PDB entry 1TY4 | X-ray diffraction, 2.20 A resolution | chains A and C of the 4 polymer chains in the assembly

[Chain A]
Protein: Apoptosis regulator ced-9
From: Caenorhabditis elegans
Notes: fragment: bh1, bh2
UniProtKB: P41958 (CED9_CAEEL); residue numbers follow UniProt; this construct covers 68-237
Sequence (170 residues; numbered 68 to 237; the number before each row is that of its first residue):
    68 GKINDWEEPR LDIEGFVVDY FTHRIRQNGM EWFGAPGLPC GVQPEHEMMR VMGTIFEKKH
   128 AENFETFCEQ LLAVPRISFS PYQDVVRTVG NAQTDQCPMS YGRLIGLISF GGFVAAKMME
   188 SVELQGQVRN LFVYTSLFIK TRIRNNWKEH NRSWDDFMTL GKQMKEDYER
Unresolved in the structure: 68-73
Differences from the reference sequence: modified residue (97, 115-116, 119, 166, 185-186, 225, 231); conflict Pro-148 (Leu in P41958)
Modified residues: Mse-97, Mse-115, Mse-116, Mse-119, Mse-166, Mse-185, Mse-186, Mse-225, Mse-231 (selenomethionine; parent Met)
UniProt features mapped onto this chain:
  - motif: Ile-80 to Trp-99 (BH4), Gln-160 to Gly-179 (BH1), Asn-213 to Lys-229 (BH2)
  - mutagenesis: Tyr-149 (Y149N: In n1653; no effect on the interaction with ced-4. Normal elimination of presynaptic components in RME neurons in adults ...), Asn-158 to Gln-160 (Significantly reduced interaction with drp-1 in vitro), Gly-169 (G169E: In n1950; gain of function mutant. No effect on the interaction with ced-4. Impaired elimination of presynaptic components in RME neurons in adults ...), Arg-211 to Asn-212 (Significantly reduced interaction with drp-1 in vitro)
Reported in the primary citation:
  - mutagenesis - F146N, N158A/A159G/Q160A, R211E/N212G: decreased binding to CED-4
  - mutagenesis - Y149N: decreased stability

[Chain C]
Protein: EGg Laying defective EGL-1, programmed cell death activator
From: Caenorhabditis elegans
UniProtKB: O61667 (EGL1_CAEEL); residues 31-87 here correspond to UniProt positions 46-102 (UniProt number = residue number + 15)
Sequence (57 residues; row label = number of the first residue in the row):
    31 DSSQFADDSG FFDDSEISSI GYEIGSKLAA MCDDFDAQMM SYSAHASDRS LFHRLLD
Unresolved in the structure: 31-47, 77-87
Differences from the reference sequence: modified residue (61, 69-70)
Modified residues: Mse-61 (selenomethionine; parent Met); Mse-69 (selenomethionine; parent Met); Mse-70 (selenomethionine; parent Met)
UniProt features mapped onto this chain:
  - region: Leu-58 to Asp-66 (BH3-like)
Reported in the primary citation:
  - mutagenesis - G55E, L58A, M61A, F65A, M69A: unchanged binding to Apoptosis regulator ced-9 (chain A)
  - mutagenesis - G55E/F65A: abolished binding to Apoptosis regulator ced-9 (chain A)

[Chain A / chain C interface]
Contacting residue pairs (58; chain A residue first):
  Ile-122(A) / Phe-65(C)  hydrophobic
  Phe-123(A) / Mse-61(C)  hydrophobic
  Phe-123(A) / Phe-65(C)  hydrophobic
  Lys-126(A) / Phe-65(C)
  Lys-126(A) / Gln-68(C)
  His-127(A) / Mse-61(C)
  Phe-131(A) / Mse-61(C)  hydrophobic
  Phe-134(A) / Ile-54(C)
  Phe-134(A) / Lys-57(C)
  Phe-134(A) / Mse-61(C)
  Gln-137(A) / Ile-50(C)
  Gln-137(A) / Ile-54(C)
  Leu-138(A) / Ile-54(C)  hydrophobic
  Val-141(A) / Ile-50(C)  hydrophobic
  Pro-148(A) / Gly-51(C)
  Asp-151(A) / Ser-48(C)  hydrogen bond
  Asp-151(A) / Gly-51(C)
  Asp-151(A) / Tyr-52(C)
  Val-152(A) / Gly-51(C)
  Val-152(A) / Ile-54(C)  hydrophobic
  Val-152(A) / Gly-55(C)
  Val-152(A) / Leu-58(C)  hydrophobic
  Arg-154(A) / Tyr-52(C)
  Thr-155(A) / Tyr-52(C)
  Thr-155(A) / Gly-55(C)
  Thr-155(A) / Ser-56(C)
  Val-156(A) / Gly-55(C)
  Val-156(A) / Leu-58(C)  hydrophobic
  Val-156(A) / Ala-59(C)
  Ala-159(A) / Ala-59(C)  hydrophobic
  Thr-161(A) / Asp-63(C)
  Gln-163(A) / Asp-66(C)
  Ser-167(A) / Asp-66(C)
  Tyr-168(A) / Asp-66(C)  hydrogen bond (backbone-side chain)
  Tyr-168(A) / Mse-69(C)  hydrophobic
  Tyr-168(A) / Mse-70(C)  hydrophobic
  Gly-169(A) / Cys-62(C)
  Gly-169(A) / Asp-66(C)  hydrogen bond (backbone-side chain)
  Gly-169(A) / Mse-69(C)
  Arg-170(A) / Cys-62(C)
  Arg-170(A) / Asp-63(C)  salt bridge
  Ile-172(A) / Phe-65(C)  hydrophobic
  Ile-172(A) / Mse-69(C)
  Gly-173(A) / Cys-62(C)
  Phe-177(A) / Leu-58(C)  hydrophobic
  Arg-219(A) / Asp-66(C)  salt bridge
  Arg-219(A) / Mse-70(C)
  Leu-227(A) / Mse-69(C)
  Leu-227(A) / Mse-70(C)
  Leu-227(A) / Tyr-72(C)
  Leu-227(A) / Ser-73(C)
  Gln-230(A) / Tyr-72(C)
  Mse-231(A) / Phe-65(C)  hydrophobic
  Mse-231(A) / Gln-68(C)
  Mse-231(A) / Mse-69(C)
  Mse-231(A) / Tyr-72(C)
  Asp-234(A) / Tyr-72(C)  hydrogen bond
  Tyr-235(A) / Gln-68(C)  hydrogen bond
Other interface residues (no listed pair), chain A (33 interface residues in all): Mse-119, Leu-174
Other interface residues (no listed pair), chain C (21 interface residues in all): Glu-53
The authors on this interface:
  - specific contacts: Mse-119(A)/Phe-65(C) (hydrophobic contact), Phe-123(A)/Phe-65(C) (hydrophobic contact), Phe-123(A)/Mse-61(C), Lys-126(A)/Phe-65(C) (hydrophobic contact), His-127(A)/Mse-61(C), Phe-131(A)/Mse-61(C), Phe-134(A)/Mse-61(C), Arg-170(A)/Asp-63(C), Ile-172(A)/Phe-65(C) (hydrophobic contact), Arg-219(A)/Asp-66(C), Mse-231(A)/Phe-65(C) (hydrophobic contact)
  - interface residues, chain A: Gly-169(A)
  - interface residues, chain C: Ile-50(C), Gly-51(C), Ile-54(C), Gly-55(C), Mse-61(C), Phe-65(C), Mse-69(C), Mse-70(C)
  - hot spots on chain C (mutagenesis) - G55E/L58A/F65A/M69A: abolished binding to Apoptosis regulator ced-9 (chain A)

[Summary]
Chain A and chain C form an interface of 33 and 21 residues respectively, with 5 hydrogen bonds and 2 salt
bridges. Polar pairs include Arg-170(A)/Asp-63(C), Arg-219(A)/Asp-66(C) and Asp-151(A)/Ser-48(C). The authors
report hydrophobic contacts between Mse-119(A) and Phe-65(C), Phe-123(A) and Phe-65(C) and Lys-126(A) and
Phe-65(C) among others; contacts between Phe-123(A) and Mse-61(C), His-127(A) and Mse-61(C) and Phe-131(A) and
Mse-61(C) among others. The paper reports that F146N, N158A/A159G/Q160A and R211E/N212G of chain A reduce
binding to CED-4; interface residues Gly-169(A) and Ile-50(C) among others; 11 substitutions were tested in
all.
Chain A is Apoptosis regulator ced-9 and chain C is EGg Laying defective EGL-1, programmed cell death
activator, both from Caenorhabditis elegans; the structure, Crystal structure of a CED-9/EGL-1 complex, was
determined by X-ray diffraction.
